Entry 7GUK (X-ray diffraction, 1.80 A resolution); this record covers chains A and D.

Chain A:
Protein: B-cell lymphoma 6 protein
From: Homo sapiens
UniProtKB: P41182 (BCL6_HUMAN); numbering as in UniProt (aligned over 5-129)
Amino-acid sequence (128 residues; numbered 2 to 129; the number before each row is that of its first residue):
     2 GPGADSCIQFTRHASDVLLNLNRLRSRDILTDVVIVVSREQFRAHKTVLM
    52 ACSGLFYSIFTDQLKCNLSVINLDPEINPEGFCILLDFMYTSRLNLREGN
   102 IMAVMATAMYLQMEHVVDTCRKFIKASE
Unresolved in the structure: 2-5
Construct notes: expression tag (2-4)
Ligand contacts: 7ZO (5-[(5-chloranylpyrimidin-4-yl)amino]-1,3-dihydroindol-2-one): Asn21, Arg24, Leu25, Met51, Ala52, Cys53, Ser54, Gly55, Tyr58, Gln113, Met114, Glu115
UniProt features mapped onto this chain:
  - mutagenesis: Asn21 (N21K: Abolishes interaction with NCOR2 and HDAC2, no effect on interaction with CTBP1 and transcriptional autoinhibition; when associated with A-116 and 376-Q--Q-379), Ser59 (S59A: Abolished ubiquitination by the SCF(FBXL17) complex), His116 (H116A: Abolishes interaction with NCOR2 and HDAC2, no effect on interaction with CTBP1 and transcriptional autoinhibition; when associated with K-21 and 376-Q--Q-379)

Chain D:
Protein: WVIP tetrapeptide
Amino-acid sequence (6 residues; numbered 0 to 5; the number before each row is that of its first residue; numbering starts at 0):
     0 XWVIPA
Modified / non-standard residues: ACE (acetyl group) at position 0

Chain A / chain D interface:
Residue-residue contacts - 12 pairs, chain A then chain D:
  Cys8(A) with Pro4(D)
  Ile9(A) with Trp1(D), hydrophobic; Val2(D)
  Gln10(A) with ACE_0(D); Trp1(D); Val2(D), hydrogen bond (backbone-backbone); Pro4(D)
  Phe11(A) with ACE_0(D); Trp1(D)
  Thr12(A) with ACE_0(D), hydrogen bond (backbone-backbone); Val2(D)
  Arg13(A) with ACE_0(D)
Interface residues without a listed pair, chain D (5 interface residues in all): Ile3

Summary:
6 residues of chain A and 5 residues of chain D are in contact; the contacts include 2 hydrogen bonds.
Main-chain hydrogen bonds include Gln10(A)-Val2(D) and Thr12(A)-ACE_0(D). Bound to chain A: compound 7ZO.
Curated annotation (UniProt) lists 3 mutagenesis sites on chain A.
Chain A is B-cell lymphoma 6 protein (Homo sapiens) and chain D is WVIP tetrapeptide; the structure, Crystal
Structure of B-cell lymphoma 6 protein BTB domain in complex with ligand 1 at 12.08 ..., was determined by
X-ray diffraction, deposited together with 7GUD, 7GUE, 7GUF, 7GUG, 7GUH, 7GUI and 126 further entries.
